PDB entry 7JGC | electron microscopy, 3.40 A resolution | chains a and b of the 12 polymer chains in the assembly

Chain a:
Name: ATP synthase subunit a
Source organism: Mycolicibacterium smegmatis
Reference sequence: A0R206 (A0R206_MYCS2); numbering as in UniProt (aligned over 1-252)
Amino-acid sequence (252 residues; each row starts with the number of its first residue):
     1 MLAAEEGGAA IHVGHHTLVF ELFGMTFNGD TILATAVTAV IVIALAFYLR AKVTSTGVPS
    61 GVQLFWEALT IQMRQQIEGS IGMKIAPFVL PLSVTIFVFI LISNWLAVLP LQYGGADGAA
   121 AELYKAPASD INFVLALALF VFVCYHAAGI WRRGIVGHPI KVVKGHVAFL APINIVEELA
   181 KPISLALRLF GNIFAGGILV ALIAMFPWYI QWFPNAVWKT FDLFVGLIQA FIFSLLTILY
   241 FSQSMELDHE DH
Unresolved in the structure: 1-30, 114-122, 247-252
Small-molecule neighbours:
  - Bedaquiline (BQ1), molecule 1: Phe169, Pro172, Ile173, Val176
  - Bedaquiline (BQ1), molecule 2: Phe213, Val217, Phe221

Chain b:
Name: ATP synthase subunit b
Source organism: Mycolicibacterium smegmatis
Reference sequence: A0A0D6IV98 (A0A0D6IV98_MYCSM); residues 1-170 here = UniProt positions 1-170
Amino-acid sequence (170 residues; row label = number of the first residue in the row):
     1 MGEFSATILA ASQAAEEGGG GSNFLIPNGT FFAVLIIFLI VLGVISKWVV PPISKVLAER
    61 EAMLAKTAAD NRKSAEQVAA AQADYEKEMA EARAQASALR DEARAAGRSV VDEKRAQASG
   121 EVAQTLTQAD QQLSAQGDQV RSGLESSVDG LSAKLASRIL GVDVNSGGTQ
Unresolved in the structure: 1-23, 65-170

Chain a / chain b interface:
Residue-residue contacts (42):
  Ile32(a) - Ala33(b)  hydrophobic
  Thr35(a) - Ile37(b)
  Ala39(a) - Ile37(b)  hydrophobic
  Ala39(a) - Val41(b)  hydrophobic
  Val42(a) - Val41(b)  hydrophobic
  Ala46(a) - Val49(b)  hydrophobic
  Leu49(a) - Val49(b)  hydrophobic
  Leu49(a) - Ile53(b)  hydrophobic
  Arg50(a) - Trp48(b)
  Val53(a) - Val56(b)  hydrophobic
  Thr54(a) - Arg60(b)
  Ser55(a) - Glu59(b)  hydrogen bond
  Ser55(a) - Arg60(b)
  Trp66(a) - Ile45(b)  hydrophobic
  Trp66(a) - Val49(b)  hydrophobic
  Glu67(a) - Ile53(b)
  Glu67(a) - Val56(b)
  Glu67(a) - Arg60(b)  salt bridge
  Thr70(a) - Ile53(b)
  Arg74(a) - Ser54(b)  hydrogen bond
  Leu92(a) - Phe38(b)  hydrophobic
  Leu92(a) - Leu42(b)  hydrophobic
  Val94(a) - Ile45(b)  hydrophobic
  Thr95(a) - Phe38(b)
  Thr95(a) - Val41(b)
  Thr95(a) - Leu42(b)
  Ile96(a) - Phe38(b)  hydrophobic
  Phe99(a) - Phe38(b)  hydrophobic
  Ile131(a) - Phe24(b)
  Asn132(a) - Pro27(b)
  Asn132(a) - Asn28(b)  hydrogen bond (side chain-backbone)
  Asn132(a) - Thr30(b)  hydrogen bond
  Asn132(a) - Phe31(b)
  Phe133(a) - Val34(b)  hydrophobic
  Ala136(a) - Phe31(b)  hydrophobic
  Ala136(a) - Leu35(b)
  Leu137(a) - Phe38(b)  hydrophobic
  Phe140(a) - Leu35(b)  hydrophobic
  Phe140(a) - Phe38(b)  hydrophobic
  Phe140(a) - Leu39(b)  hydrophobic
  Phe190(a) - Phe24(b)  hydrophobic
  Phe190(a) - Leu25(b)  hydrophobic
Interface residues without a listed pair, chain a (34 interface residues in all): Ile43, Pro59, Ile71, Leu90, Pro91, Asp130, Leu135, Phe194
Interface residues without a listed pair, chain b (27 interface residues in all): Ile26, Val44, Ser46, Val50, Leu57

Summary:
The interface between chain a and chain b involves 34 residues on one side and 27 on the other, with 4
hydrogen bonds and 1 salt bridge. Polar pairs include Glu67(a)-Arg60(b), Ser55(a)-Glu59(b) and
Arg74(a)-Ser54(b). Bound to chain a: Bedaquiline.
Chain a is ATP synthase subunit a and chain b is ATP synthase subunit b, both from Mycolicibacterium
smegmatis; the structure, Cryo-EM structure of bedaquiline-saturated Mycobacterium smegmatis ATP synthase FO
region, was determined by electron microscopy (same publication as 7JG5, 7JG6, 7JG7, 7JG8, 7JG9, 7JGA and
7JGB).
